Entry 9GUS (electron microscopy, 3.50 A resolution); this record covers chains A and O of the 24 polymer chains in the assembly.

Chain A:
Molecule: 16S ribosomal RNA
Source organism: Escherichia coli K-12
Sequence (1541 nucleotides; row label = number of the first residue in the row):
     1 AAAUUGAAGA GUUUGAUCAU GGCUCAGAUU GAACGCUGGC GGCAGGCCUA ACACAUGCAA
    61 GUCGAACGGU AACAGGAAGA AGCUUGCUUC UUUGCUGACG AGUGGCGGAC GGGUGAGUAA
   121 UGUCUGGGAA ACUGCCUGAU GGAGGGGGAU AACUACUGGA AACGGUAGCU AAUACCGCAU
   181 AACGUCGCAA GACCAAAGAG GGGUACCUUC GGGCCUCUUG CCAUCGGAUG UGCCCAGAUG
   241 GGAUUAGCUA GUAGGUGGGG UAACGGCUCA CCUAGGCGAC GAUCCCUAGC UGGUCUGAGA
   301 GGAUGACCAG CCACACUGGA ACUGAGACAC GGUCCAGACU CCUACGGGAG GCAGCAGUGG
   361 GGAAUAUUGC ACAAUGGGCG CAAGCCUGAU GCAGCCAUGC CGCGUGUAUG AAGAAGGCCU
   421 UCGGGUUGUA AAGUACUUUC AGCGGGGAGG AAGGGAGUAA AGUUAAUACC UUUGCUCAUU
   481 GACGUUACCC GCAGAAGAAG CACCGGCUAA CUCCGUGCCA GCAGCCXCGG UAAUACGGAG
   541 GGUGCAAGCG UUAAUCGGAA UUACUGGGCG UAAAGCGCAC GCAGGCGGUU UGUUAAGUCA
   601 GAUGUGAAAU CCCCGGGCUC AACCUGGGAA CUGCAUCUGA UACUGGCAAG CUUGAGUCUC
   661 GUAGAGGGGG GUAGAAUUCC AGGUGUAGCG GUGAAAUGCG UAGAGAUCUG GAGGAAUACC
   721 GGUGGCGAAG GCGGCCCCCU GGACGAAGAC UGACGCUCAG GUGCGAAAGC GUGGGGAGCA
   781 AACAGGAUUA GAUACCCUGG UAGUCCACGC CGUAAACGAU GUCGACUUGG AGGUUGUGCC
   841 CUUGAGGCGU GGCUUCCGGA GCUAACGCGU UAAGUCGACC GCCUGGGGAG UACGGCCGCA
   901 AGGUUAAAAC UCAAAUGAAU UGACGGGGGC CCGCACAAGC GGUGGAGCAU GUGGUUUAAU
   961 UCGAUGXAAC GCGAAGAACC UUACCUGGUC UUGACAUCCA CGGAAGUUUU CAGAGAUGAG
  1021 AAUGUGCCUU CGGGAACCGU GAGACAGGUG CUGCAUGGCU GUCGUCAGCU CGUGUUGUGA
  1081 AAUGUUGGGU UAAGUCCCGC AACGAGCGCA ACCCUUAUCC UUUGUUGCCA GCGGUCCGGC
  1141 CGGGAACUCA AAGGAGACUG CCAGUGAUAA ACUGGAGGAA GGUGGGGAUG ACGUCAAGUC
  1201 AUCAUGGCCC UUACGACCAG GGCUACACAC GUGCUACAAU GGCGCAUACA AAGAGAAGCG
  1261 ACCUCGCGAG AGCAAGCGGA CCUCAUAAAG UGCGUCGUAG UCCGGAUUGG AGUCUGCAAC
  1321 UCGACUCCAU GAAGUCGGAA UCGCUAGUAA UCGUGGAUCA GAAUGCCACG GUGAAUACGU
  1381 UCCCGGGCCU UGUACACACC GCCCGUXACA CCAUGGGAGU GGGUUGCAAA AGAAGUAGGU
  1441 AGCUUAACCU UCGGGAGGGC GCUUACCACU UUGUGAUUCA UGACUGGGGU GAAGUCGUAA
  1501 CAAGGUAACC GUAGGGGAAC CUGCGGUUGG AUCACCUCCU U
Not modelled in the structure: 1492-1493
Modified positions: PSU (pseudouridine-5'-monophosphate) at position 516, G7M (N7-methyl-guanosine-5'-monophosphate) at position 527, 2MG (2N-methylguanosine-5'-monophosphate) at position 966, 5MC (5-methylcytidine-5'-monophosphate) at position 967, 2MG (2N-methylguanosine-5'-monophosphate) at position 1207, 4OC (4n,o2'-methylcytidine-5'-monophosphate) at position 1402, 5MC (5-methylcytidine-5'-monophosphate) at position 1407, UR3 (3-methyluridine-5'-monophoshate) at position 1498, 2MG (2N-methylguanosine-5'-monophosphate) at position 1516, MA6 (6N-dimethyladenosine-5'-monophoshate) at position 1518, MA6 (6N-dimethyladenosine-5'-monophoshate) at position 1519
Bound ions: Mg2+ site 1 near G21 (its only coordinating residue here); Mg2+ site 2: C48, U49, G115; Mg2+ site 3: A59, C386, U387; Mg2+ site 4: U62, G105; Mg2+ site 5 near G100 (its only coordinating residue here); Mg2+ site 6: A109, G331; Mg2+ site 7: A116, G117, G289; Mg2+ site 8: G145, A197; Mg2+ site 9 near A171 (its only coordinating residue here); Mg2+ site 10: A174, C175; Mg2+ site 11: U180, A195; Mg2+ site 12: G299, G558; 59 more Mg2+ sites not listed

Chain O:
Molecule: 30S ribosomal protein S14
Source organism: Escherichia coli K-12
Reference sequence: P0AG59 (RS14_ECOLI); numbering as in UniProt (aligned over 1-101)
Sequence (101 residues; row label = number of the first residue in the row):
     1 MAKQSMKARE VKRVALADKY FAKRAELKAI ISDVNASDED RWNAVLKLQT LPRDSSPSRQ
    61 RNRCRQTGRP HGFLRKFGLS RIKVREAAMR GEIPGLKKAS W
Not modelled in the structure: 1

Chain A / chain O interface:
Contacting residue pairs (74):
  G973(A) with Arg69(O), hydrogen bond to the sugar
  A974(A) with Arg69(O), salt bridge to the phosphate; His71(O), phosphate contact; Arg81(O), salt bridge to the phosphate
  A975(A) with Gly72(O), sugar contact
  G976(A) with Arg61(O), salt bridge to the phosphate; His71(O), salt bridge to the phosphate; Gly72(O), hydrogen bond to the phosphate
  A977(A) with Arg61(O), salt bridge to the phosphate; His71(O), phosphate contact
  C979(A) with Arg53(O), sugar contact; Ser58(O), base contact; Arg59(O), hydrogen bond to the base
  C980(A) with Arg13(O), hydrogen bond to the sugar; Arg59(O), hydrogen bond to the sugar
  U981(A) with Met6(O), phosphate contact; Arg9(O), salt bridge to the phosphate; Arg13(O), salt bridge to the phosphate; Arg61(O), sugar contact; Arg63(O), hydrogen bond to the phosphate; Pro70(O), phosphate contact
  U982(A) with Met6(O), phosphate contact; Arg63(O), salt bridge to the phosphate; Pro70(O), phosphate contact
  A983(A) with Met6(O), phosphate contact; Arg9(O), salt bridge to the phosphate
  A994(A) with Ser5(O), base contact; Ala8(O), sugar contact
  C995(A) with Gln4(O), sugar contact; Ala8(O), sugar contact
  U1007(A) with Lys19(O), salt bridge to the phosphate
  G1048(A) with Lys3(O), phosphate contact; Gln4(O), hydrogen bond to the phosphate
  U1049(A) with Lys3(O), sugar contact
  C1059(A) with Arg85(O), hydrogen bond to the phosphate
  U1060(A) with Arg85(O), salt bridge to the phosphate
  C1114(A) with Ser100(O), hydrogen bond to the sugar
  U1115(A) with Trp101(O), hydrogen bond to the sugar
  G1186(A) with Trp101(O), hydrogen bond to the base
  G1187(A) with Ser100(O), hydrogen bond to the base
  A1188(A) with Lys98(O), hydrogen bond to the phosphate; Ser100(O), sugar contact
  U1189(A) with Lys98(O), salt bridge to the phosphate
  U1202(A) with Ala2(O), phosphate contact; Thr67(O), hydrogen bond to the sugar; Arg69(O), hydrogen bond to the sugar; Ile82(O), base contact
  C1203(A) with Ala2(O), hydrogen bond to the phosphate; Thr67(O), sugar contact
  A1216(A) with Lys3(O), salt bridge to the phosphate; Ser5(O), hydrogen bond to the phosphate
  C1217(A) with Ser5(O), phosphate contact; Arg9(O), salt bridge to the phosphate
  C1218(A) with Arg9(O), salt bridge to the phosphate
  A1219(A) with Arg53(O), phosphate contact
  G1220(A) with Arg53(O), salt bridge to the phosphate
  A1257(A) with Phe21(O), base contact
  G1316(A) with Lys28(O), salt bridge to the phosphate; Ser56(O), phosphate contact
  C1317(A) with Arg24(O), salt bridge to the phosphate; Lys28(O), salt bridge to the phosphate; Leu48(O), sugar contact; Arg53(O), base contact; Ser56(O), hydrogen bond to the phosphate; Arg59(O), base contact
  U1358(A) with Phe73(O), sugar contact; Leu74(O), phosphate contact; Arg75(O), hydrogen bond to the phosphate
  C1359(A) with Asn62(O), phosphate contact; Arg75(O), salt bridge to the phosphate
  A1360(A) with Ser58(O), hydrogen bond to the sugar; Arg75(O), salt bridge to the phosphate
  A1368(A) with Trp101(O), phosphate contact
  C1369(A) with Trp101(O), hydrogen bond to the phosphate
Other interface residues (no listed pair), chain A (43 interface residues in all): U1009, U1017, G1047, G1050, A1357
Other interface residues (no listed pair), chain O (41 interface residues in all): Lys12, Lys23, Gln49, Asp54, Pro57, Lys83, Glu86

Summary:
43 residues of chain A and 41 residues of chain O are in contact, with 21 hydrogen bonds and 21 salt bridges.
Among the polar pairs are C979(A)-Arg59(O), G1186(A)-Trp101(O) and G1187(A)-Ser100(O). The Mg2+ site 2 is
built by C48(A), U49(A) and G115(A).
Here chain A is 16S ribosomal RNA and chain O is 30S ribosomal protein S14, both from Escherichia coli K-12.
Entry 9GUS (30S mRNA delivery complex TEC resolved (30S only)) was determined by electron microscopy,
deposited together with 9GUP, 9GUQ, 9GUR, 9GUT, 9GUU, 9GUV, 9GUW and 9GUX.
